1N3Z - chain A; structure by X-ray diffraction, 1.65 A resolution.

# Chain A
Protein: Ribonuclease, seminal
Organism: Bos taurus
Notes: EC 3.1.27.5
UniProtKB: P00669 (RNS_BOVIN); residues 1-124 here correspond to UniProt positions 27-150 (UniProt number = residue number + 26)
Amino-acid sequence (124 residues; each row starts with the number of its first residue):
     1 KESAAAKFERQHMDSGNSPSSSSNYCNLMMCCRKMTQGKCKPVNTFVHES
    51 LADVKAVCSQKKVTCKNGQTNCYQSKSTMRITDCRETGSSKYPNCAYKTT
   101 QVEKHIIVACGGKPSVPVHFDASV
Disordered / not traced: 17-21
Cystine bridges: Cys26-Cys84, Cys40-Cys95, Cys58-Cys110, Cys65-Cys72
Modified positions: Cys31 (s-(2-amino-2-oxoethyl)-l-cysteine; YCM); Cys32 (s-(2-amino-2-oxoethyl)-l-cysteine; YCM)
Residues lining bound ligands:
  - adenosine (ADN): Ala4, Lys7, Cys65, Asn67, Gln69, Asn71, Cys72, Ala109, Val118, His119
  - 3'-uridinemonophosphate (U3P): Lys7, Gln11, His12, Lys41, Val43, Asn44, Thr45, His119, Phe120, Asp121, Ala122, Ser123
UniProt features mapped onto this chain:
  - active site: His12 (Proton acceptor), His119 (Proton donor)
  - binding site (substrate): Lys7, Arg10, Lys41 to Thr45, Lys66, Arg85
  - modified residue: Asn67 (Deamidated asparagine)

# Summary
Chain A binds 3'-uridinemonophosphate and adenosine. From UniProt: active-site residues His12 and His119 and 9
substrate-binding residues.
Chain A is Ribonuclease, seminal (Bos taurus); the structure, Crystal structure of the
[S-carboxyamidomethyl-Cys31, S-carboxyamidomethyl-Cys32] monomeric derivative of the bovine seminal
ribonuclease in the liganded ..., was determined by X-ray diffraction, deposited together with 1N1X.
